Entry 9DQI (X-ray diffraction, 2.39 A resolution); this record covers chains A and B of the 4 polymer chains in the assembly.

# Chain A (and B)
Name: 2-succinyl-5-enolpyruvyl-6-hydroxy-3-cyclohexene-1-carboxylate synthase
Source organism: Mycobacterium tuberculosis H37Rv
Notes: EC 2.2.1.9; chain B of this document is another copy of the same molecule, construct and numbering; everything in this record applies to it too
UniProtKB: P9WK11 (MEND_MYCTU); residues 1-554 here = UniProt positions 1-554
Amino-acid sequence (574 residues; row label = number of the first residue in the row; numbers below 1 keep their minus sign (Met-19 is residue -19)):
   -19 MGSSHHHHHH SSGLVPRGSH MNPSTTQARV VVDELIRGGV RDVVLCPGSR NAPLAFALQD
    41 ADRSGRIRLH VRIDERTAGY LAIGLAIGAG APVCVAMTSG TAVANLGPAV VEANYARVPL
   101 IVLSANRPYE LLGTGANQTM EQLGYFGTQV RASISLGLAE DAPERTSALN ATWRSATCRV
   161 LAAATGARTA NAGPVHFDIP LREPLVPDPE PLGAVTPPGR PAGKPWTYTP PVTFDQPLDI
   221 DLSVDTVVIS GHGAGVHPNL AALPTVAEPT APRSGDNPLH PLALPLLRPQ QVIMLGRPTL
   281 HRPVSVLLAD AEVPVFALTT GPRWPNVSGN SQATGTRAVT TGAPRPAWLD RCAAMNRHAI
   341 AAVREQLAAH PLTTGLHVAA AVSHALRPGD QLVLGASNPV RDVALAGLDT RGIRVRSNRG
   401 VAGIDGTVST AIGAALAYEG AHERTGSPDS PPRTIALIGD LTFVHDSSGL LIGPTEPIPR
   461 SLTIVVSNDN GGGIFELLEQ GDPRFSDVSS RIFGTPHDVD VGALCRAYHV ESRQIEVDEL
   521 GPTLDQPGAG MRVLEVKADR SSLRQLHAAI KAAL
Disordered / not traced: -19 to -1, 472-487, 528 (chain B: -19 to 0, 192-193, 473-488, 492-495)
Construct notes: initiating methionine (-19); expression tag (-18 to 0); engineered mutation Asn306 (Asp in P9WK11)

# Interface between chain A and chain B
Pairs across the interface (11; chain A residue first):
  Glu110(A) - Gly137(B)
  Gly113(A) - Arg159(B)  hydrogen bond (backbone-side chain)
  Thr114(A) - Arg159(B)
  Gly137(A) - Glu110(B)
  Glu140(A) - Arg182(B)  salt bridge
  Arg145(A) - Arg182(B)
  Arg159(A) - Leu112(B)
  Arg159(A) - Gly113(B)  hydrogen bond (side chain-backbone)
  Arg159(A) - Thr114(B)
  Arg182(A) - Glu140(B)  salt bridge
  Arg182(A) - Arg145(B)
Also at the interface, not in a pair above, chain A (10 interface residues in all): Leu112, Leu138

# Overview
Chain A and chain B form an interface of 10 and 9 residues respectively, with 2 hydrogen bonds and 2 salt
bridges. Polar contacts include Glu140(A)-Arg182(B) and Gly113(A)-Arg159(B).
Chain A and chain B are both 2-succinyl-5-enolpyruvyl-6-hydroxy-3-cyclohexene-1-carboxylate synthase
(Mycobacterium tuberculosis H37Rv); the structure, D306N Mutant of M.tuberculosis MenD (SEPHCHC Synthase), was
determined by X-ray diffraction (same publication as 9DSN and 9DTV).
